8YON - chains A and E of the 6 polymer chains in the assembly; structure by electron microscopy, 6.73 A resolution (low resolution: residue-level contacts below are approximate; hydrogen-bond / salt-bridge calls are withheld).

Chain A:
Protein: DNA topoisomerase medium subunit
From: Escherichia phage T4
Notes: EC 5.6.2.2
Reference sequence: P07065 (TOP5_BPT4); numbering as in UniProt (aligned over 1-442)
Sequence (452 residues; each row starts with the number of its first residue):
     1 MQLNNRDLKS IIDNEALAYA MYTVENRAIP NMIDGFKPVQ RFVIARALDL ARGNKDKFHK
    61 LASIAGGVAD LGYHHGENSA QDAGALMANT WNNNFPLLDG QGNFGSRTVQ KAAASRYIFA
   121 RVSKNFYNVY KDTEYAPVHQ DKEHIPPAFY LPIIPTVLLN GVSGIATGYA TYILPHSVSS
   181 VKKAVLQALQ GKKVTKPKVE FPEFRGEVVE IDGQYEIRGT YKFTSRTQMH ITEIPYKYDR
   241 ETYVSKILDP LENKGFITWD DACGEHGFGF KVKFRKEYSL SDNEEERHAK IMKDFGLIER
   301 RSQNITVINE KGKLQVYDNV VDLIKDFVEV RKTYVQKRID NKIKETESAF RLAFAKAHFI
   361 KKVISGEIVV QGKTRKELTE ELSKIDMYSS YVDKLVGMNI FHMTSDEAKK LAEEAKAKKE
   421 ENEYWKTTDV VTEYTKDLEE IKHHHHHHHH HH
Not modelled in the structure: 442-452
Differences from the reference sequence: expression tag (443-452)
Curated features (UniProtKB/Swiss-Prot):
  - active site: Tyr-117 (O-(5'-phospho-DNA)-tyrosine intermediate)

Chain E:
Molecule: 52-nt DNA strand
Sequence (52 nucleotides; row label = number of the first residue in the row):
     1 ATGCATATAT ATGTATATGT ATGTGTGTAT ATATACACAT ATATATATAT AT
Not modelled in the structure: 1-2

Interface between chain A and chain E:
Pairs across the interface (13):
  Tyr-117(A) / DA31(E)
  Ile-165(A) / DA39(E)
  Ala-166(A) / DC38(E)
  Ala-166(A) / DA39(E)
  Gly-168(A) / DC38(E)
  Gly-168(A) / DA39(E)
  Tyr-169(A) / DA39(E)
  Lys-293(A) / DT44(E)
  Arg-300(A) / DT42(E)
  Arg-300(A) / DA43(E)
  Arg-301(A) / DT42(E)
  Ser-302(A) / DA41(E)
  Ser-302(A) / DT42(E)
Also at the interface, not in a pair above, chain A (12 interface residues in all): Arg-116, Thr-167, Gln-214
Also at the interface, not in a pair above, chain E (8 interface residues in all): DT32

Summary:
The interface between chain A and chain E involves 12 residues on one side and 8 on the other. Curated
annotation (UniProt) lists active-site residue Tyr-117(A) on chain A.
Here chain A is DNA topoisomerase medium subunit (Escherichia phage T4) and chain E is a 52-nt DNA strand.
Entry 8YON (structure of phage T6 full-length topoisomerase II bound with DNA) was determined by electron
microscopy (same publication as 8YLU, 8YO3, 8YO4, 8YO5, 8YO7 and 8YOD).
